Entry 2X9D (X-ray diffraction, 2.34 A resolution); this record covers chain A.

[Chain A]
Protein: Tetracycline repressor protein class D
Source organism: Escherichia coli
UniProtKB: P0ACT4 (TETR4_ECOLX); residues 2-208 here = UniProt positions 2-208
Amino-acid sequence (207 residues; row label = number of the first residue in the row):
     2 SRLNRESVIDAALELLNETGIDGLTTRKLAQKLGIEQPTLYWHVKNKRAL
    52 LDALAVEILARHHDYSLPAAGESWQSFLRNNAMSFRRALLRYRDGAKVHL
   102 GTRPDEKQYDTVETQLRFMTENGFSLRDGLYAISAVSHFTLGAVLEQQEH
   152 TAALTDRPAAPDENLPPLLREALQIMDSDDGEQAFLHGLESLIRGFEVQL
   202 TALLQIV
Unresolved in the structure: 153-164
Construct notes: engineered mutation Ser-2 (Ala in the reference)
Swiss-Prot annotation at these positions:
  - DNA-binding region: Thr-26 to Val-45 (H-T-H motif)
  - binding site (tetracycline): His-64, Asn-82
  - binding site (Mg(2+)): His-100
Residues lining bound ligands: iso-7-chlortetracycline (ITC): Leu-60, His-64, Ser-67, Asn-82, Phe-86, His-100, Arg-104, Pro-105, Gln-109, Thr-112, Val-113, Gln-116, Leu-131, Ile-134, Ser-135, Val-137, Ser-138, His-139, Glu-147, Leu-170, Leu-174

[Summary]
Chain A binds iso-7-chlortetracycline. UniProt lists tetracycline-binding residues His-64 and Asn-82 and
Mg2+-binding residue His-100.
Chain A is Tetracycline repressor protein class D (Escherichia coli); the structure, Tet repressor (class D)
in complex with iso-7-chlortetracycline, was determined by X-ray diffraction, deposited together with 2X6O.
